PDB entry 9DIH | X-ray diffraction, 1.94 A resolution | chains A and D of the 3 polymer chains in the assembly

[Chain A]
Protein: HNH endonuclease
Organism: Pseudomonas syringae
UniProt: A0A2P0QGK5 (A0A2P0QGK5_PSESF); residues 1-388 here correspond to UniProt positions 10-397 (UniProt number = residue number + 9)
Sequence (388 residues; numbered 1 to 388; the number before each row is that of its first residue):
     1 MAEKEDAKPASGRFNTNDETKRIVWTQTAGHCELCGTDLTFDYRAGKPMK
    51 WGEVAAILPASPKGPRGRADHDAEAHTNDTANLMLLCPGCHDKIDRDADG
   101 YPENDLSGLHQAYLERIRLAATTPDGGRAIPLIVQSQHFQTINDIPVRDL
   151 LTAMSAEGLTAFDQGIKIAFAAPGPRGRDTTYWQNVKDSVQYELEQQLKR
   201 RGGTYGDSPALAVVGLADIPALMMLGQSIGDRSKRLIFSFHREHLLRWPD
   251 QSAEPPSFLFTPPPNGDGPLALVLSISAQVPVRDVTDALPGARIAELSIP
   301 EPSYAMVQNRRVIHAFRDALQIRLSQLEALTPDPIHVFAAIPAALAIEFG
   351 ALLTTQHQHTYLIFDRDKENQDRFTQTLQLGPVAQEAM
Unresolved in the structure: 1-12, 383-388
Differences from the reference sequence: engineered mutation Ala-56 (His65 in A0A2P0QGK5)
Metal / ion sites: Zn2+: Cys-32, Cys-35, Cys-87, Cys-90
Residues lining bound ligands: Y4F (Cyclic (adenosine-(2'-5')-monophosphate-adenosine-(3'-5')-monophosphate): His-138, Phe-139, Leu-216, Ala-217, Asp-218, Ile-219, Leu-222, Phe-240, Arg-242, Ser-277, Ala-278, Gln-279, Pro-281, Tyr-304, Ala-339, Ala-340, Ile-341, Pro-342, Ala-343, Arg-366, Phe-374

[Chain D]
Molecule: 19-nt DNA strand
Sequence (19 nucleotides; each row starts with the number of its first residue):
     1 TTGCTCTCTTAAGAGAGCA

[Interface between chain A and chain D]
Contacting residue pairs (16):
  Lys-21(A) / DA12(D)  salt bridge to the phosphate
  Lys-21(A) / DG13(D)  salt bridge to the phosphate
  Gly-52(A) / DA12(D)  phosphate contact
  Gly-52(A) / DG13(D)  phosphate contact
  Glu-53(A) / DA11(D)  phosphate contact
  Glu-53(A) / DA12(D)  phosphate contact
  Glu-53(A) / DG13(D)  phosphate contact
  Val-54(A) / DA11(D)  sugar contact
  Val-54(A) / DA12(D)  hydrogen bond to the phosphate
  Val-54(A) / DG13(D)  hydrogen bond to the phosphate
  Ala-55(A) / DA11(D)  phosphate contact
  Ala-56(A) / DA11(D)  phosphate contact
  Ala-56(A) / DA12(D)  phosphate contact
  Ser-61(A) / DA11(D)  phosphate contact
  His-91(A) / DA11(D)  salt bridge to the phosphate
  His-91(A) / DA12(D)  salt bridge to the phosphate
Interface residues without a listed pair, chain A (10 interface residues in all): Lys-50, Ala-60
Interface residues without a listed pair, chain D (4 interface residues in all): DT10

[In short]
The interface between chain A and chain D involves 10 residues on one side and 4 on the other; the contacts
include 2 hydrogen bonds and 4 salt bridges. Polar pairs include Val-54(A)/DA12(D), Val-54(A)/DG13(D) and
Lys-21(A)/DA12(D). Bound to chain A: compound Y4F.
Here chain A is HNH endonuclease (Pseudomonas syringae) and chain D is a 19-nt DNA strand. Entry 9DIH (CBASS
Pseudomonas syringae Cap5 tetramer with DNA duplex and 3'2'-c-diAMP cyclic dinucleotide ligand) was determined
by X-ray diffraction (same publication as 9DIF and 9NLG).
